Entry 6Y2E (X-ray diffraction, 1.75 A resolution); this record covers chain A.

Chain A:
Name: 3C-like proteinase
Source organism: Severe acute respiratory syndrome coronavirus 2
Notes: EC 3.4.22.69
Reference sequence: P0DTD1 (R1AB_SARS2); residues 1-306 here correspond to UniProt positions 3264-3569 (UniProt number = residue number + 3263)
Sequence (306 residues; numbered 1 to 306; the number before each row is that of its first residue):
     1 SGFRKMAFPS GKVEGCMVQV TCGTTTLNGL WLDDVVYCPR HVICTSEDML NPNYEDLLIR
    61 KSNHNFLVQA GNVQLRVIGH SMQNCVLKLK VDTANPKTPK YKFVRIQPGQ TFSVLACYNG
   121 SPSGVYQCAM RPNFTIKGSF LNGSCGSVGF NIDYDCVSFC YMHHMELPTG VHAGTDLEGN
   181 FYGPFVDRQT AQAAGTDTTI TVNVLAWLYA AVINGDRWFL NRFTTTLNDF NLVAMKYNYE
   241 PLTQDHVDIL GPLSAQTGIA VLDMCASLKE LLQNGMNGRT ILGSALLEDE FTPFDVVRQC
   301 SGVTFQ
UniProt features mapped onto this chain:
  - active site: His-41 (For 3CL-PRO activity), Cys-145 (Nucleophile)
  - site: Gln-306 (Cleavage)
  - cross-link (Glycyl lysine isopeptide (Lys-Gly)): Lys-5 (interchain with G-Cter in ubiquitin), Lys-90 (interchain with G-Cter in ubiquitin)
Reported in the primary citation:
  - self-association interface (contacts with another copy of this molecule); pairs are residue here / residue on that copy: Arg-4/Glu-290 (salt bridge), Glu-166
  - catalytic residues: His-41, Cys-145

Summary:
Curated annotation (UniProt) lists active-site residues His-41 and Cys-145. From the paper: catalytic residues
His-41 and Cys-145; a self-association interface involving Arg-4, Glu-166 and Glu-290.
Chain A is 3C-like proteinase (Severe acute respiratory syndrome coronavirus 2); the structure, Crystal
structure of the free enzyme of the SARS-CoV-2 (2019-nCoV) main protease, was determined by X-ray diffraction
together with 6Y7M, 6Y2F and 6Y2G from the same study.
